PDB entry 9EUK | electron microscopy, 3.10 A resolution | chains B and C of the 7 polymer chains in the assembly

# Chain B (and C)
Molecule: Baseplate component
Organism: Staphylococcus phage 812
Notes: chain C of this document is another copy of the same molecule, construct and numbering; everything in this record applies to it too
UniProt: A0A0U1WF63 (A0A0U1WF63_9CAUD); residue numbers follow UniProt; this construct covers 1-348
Sequence (348 residues; numbered 1 to 348; the number before each row is that of its first residue):
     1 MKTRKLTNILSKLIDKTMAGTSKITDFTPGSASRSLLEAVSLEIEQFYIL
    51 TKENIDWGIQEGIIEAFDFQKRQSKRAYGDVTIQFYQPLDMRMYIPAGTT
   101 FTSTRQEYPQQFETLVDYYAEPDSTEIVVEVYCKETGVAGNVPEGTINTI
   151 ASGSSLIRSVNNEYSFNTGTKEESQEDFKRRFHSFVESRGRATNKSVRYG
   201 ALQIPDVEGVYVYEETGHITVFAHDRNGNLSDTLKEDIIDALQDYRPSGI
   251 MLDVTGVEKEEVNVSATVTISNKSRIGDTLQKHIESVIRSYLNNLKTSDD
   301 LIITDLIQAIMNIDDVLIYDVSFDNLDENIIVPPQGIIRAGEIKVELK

# Chain B / chain C interface
Contacting residue pairs (58; chain B residue first):
  Gly30(B) - Gly20(C)
  Gly30(B) - Thr21(C)  hydrogen bond (backbone-side chain)
  Gly30(B) - Lys23(C)
  Ala32(B) - Ile24(C)  hydrophobic
  Ser35(B) - Gly20(C)
  Ser35(B) - Thr21(C)  hydrogen bond (side chain-backbone)
  Leu36(B) - Thr17(C)
  Ala39(B) - Leu13(C)
  Ala39(B) - Lys16(C)
  Val40(B) - Leu13(C)
  Glu43(B) - Arg4(C)  salt bridge
  Glu43(B) - Ile9(C)
  Glu43(B) - Lys12(C)
  Glu43(B) - Leu13(C)
  Glu43(B) - Ile44(C)
  Phe47(B) - Phe47(C)  hydrophobic
  Phe47(B) - Tyr48(C)
  Phe47(B) - Thr51(C)
  Leu50(B) - Tyr48(C)
  Thr51(B) - Thr51(C)
  Asn54(B) - Lys2(C)  hydrogen bond
  Asn54(B) - Ile55(C)
  Ile55(B) - Ile55(C)
  Trp57(B) - Lys2(C)
  Gly58(B) - Ile55(C)
  Gly58(B) - Ile59(C)
  Gly62(B) - Ile59(C)
  Gly62(B) - Ile63(C)
  Ile63(B) - Ile63(C)
  Glu65(B) - Ile59(C)
  Glu65(B) - Gln60(C)
  Glu65(B) - Gln175(C)  hydrogen bond
  Glu65(B) - Lys179(C)  salt bridge
  Ala66(B) - His183(C)  hydrogen bond (backbone-side chain)
  Phe67(B) - Phe182(C)  hydrophobic
  Asp68(B) - Lys179(C)  salt bridge
  Asp68(B) - His183(C)  salt bridge
  Arg191(B) - Glu187(C)  salt bridge
  Arg191(B) - Arg191(C)
  Arg191(B) - Thr193(C)
  Ala192(B) - Ala192(C)  hydrophobic
  Asp244(B) - Thr193(C)
  Asp244(B) - Lys195(C)  salt bridge
  Arg246(B) - Thr193(C)
  Arg246(B) - Glu214(C)  salt bridge
  Pro247(B) - Ala192(C)
  Ser248(B) - Ala192(C)
  Ser248(B) - Asn194(C)  hydrogen bond
  Ser248(B) - Glu214(C)
  Ser248(B) - Ile219(C)
  Ser248(B) - Pro247(C)
  Ser248(B) - Ile250(C)
  Gly249(B) - Glu214(C)  hydrogen bond (backbone-side chain)
  Gly249(B) - Glu215(C)
  Gly249(B) - Thr216(C)
  Gly249(B) - Gly217(C)  hydrogen bond (backbone-backbone)
  Gly249(B) - Ile250(C)
  Ile250(B) - Ile250(C)  hydrophobic
Interface residues without a listed pair, chain B (34 interface residues in all): Ser31, Leu42, Gln46, Glu61, Arg189, Tyr245
Interface residues without a listed pair, chain C (41 interface residues in all): Leu37, Val40, Ile64, Val186, Gly190

# Overview
34 residues of chain B face 41 of chain C across their interface, with 8 hydrogen bonds and 7 salt bridges.
Polar pairs include Glu43(B)-Arg4(C), Glu65(B)-Lys179(C) and Asp68(B)-Lys179(C).
Chain B and chain C are both Baseplate component (Staphylococcus phage 812); the structure, Cryo-EM structure
of Staphylococcus aureus bacteriophage phi812 baseplate in the post-contraction state - sheath initiator,
wedge ..., was determined by electron microscopy.
